1SN5 - chains A and C of the 4 polymer chains in the assembly; structure by X-ray diffraction, 1.90 A resolution.

== Chain A (and C) ==
Protein: transthyretin
From: Sparus aurata
Notes: chain C of this document is another copy of the same molecule, construct and numbering; everything in this record applies to it too
Reference sequence: Q9PTT3 (Q9PTT3_SPAAU); residues -2 to 127 here correspond to UniProt positions 21-150 (UniProt number = residue number + 23)
Amino-acid sequence (130 residues; each row starts with the number of its first residue; numbers below 1 keep their minus sign (Thr-2 is residue -2)):
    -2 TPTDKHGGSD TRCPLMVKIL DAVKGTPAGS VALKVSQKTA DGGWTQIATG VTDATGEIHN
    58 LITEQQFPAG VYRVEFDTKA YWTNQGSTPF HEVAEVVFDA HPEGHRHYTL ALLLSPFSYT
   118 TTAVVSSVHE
Not modelled in the structure: -2 to 9 (chain C: -2 to 10, 126-127)
Differences from the reference sequence: conflict Arg103 (Gly126 in Q9PTT3)
Small-molecule neighbours: 3,5,3'triiodothyronine (T3): Lys15, Leu17, Glu54, Thr106, Ala108, Leu109, Leu110, Val121
From the paper describing this entry:
  - binding site for 3,5,3'triiodothyronine: Lys15, Leu109

== How chain A and chain C interact ==
Pairs across the interface (27):
  Leu17(A) - Val121(C)  hydrophobic
  Gly22(A) - Ala120(C)
  Gly22(A) - Val121(C)
  Gly22(A) - Val122(C)  hydrogen bond (backbone-backbone)
  Thr23(A) - Val121(C)
  Pro24(A) - Val121(C)
  Leu110(A) - Thr117(C)
  Leu110(A) - Thr119(C)
  Thr117(A) - Leu110(C)
  Thr119(A) - Leu110(C)
  Ala120(A) - Gly22(C)
  Val121(A) - Leu17(C)  hydrophobic
  Val121(A) - Gly22(C)
  Val122(A) - Gly22(C)  hydrogen bond (backbone-backbone)
  Ser123(A) - Gly22(C)
  Ser123(A) - Pro24(C)
  Ser124(A) - Pro24(C)
  Ser124(A) - Ala51(C)
  Ser124(A) - Thr52(C)
  Val125(A) - Thr23(C)
  Val125(A) - Ala51(C)
  His126(A) - Thr23(C)
  His126(A) - Pro24(C)
  His126(A) - Gly26(C)
  His126(A) - Ala51(C)  hydrogen bond (backbone-backbone)
  His126(A) - Tyr78(C)  hydrogen bond
  His126(A) - Gln82(C)  hydrogen bond
Other interface residues (no listed pair), chain A (15 interface residues in all): Glu127
Other interface residues (no listed pair), chain C (17 interface residues in all): Lys21, Ala25

== Summary ==
15 residues of chain A and 17 residues of chain C are in contact, with 5 hydrogen bonds. Among the polar pairs
are His126(A)-Tyr78(C), His126(A)-Gln82(C) and Gly22(A)-Val122(C). Bound to chain A: 3,5,3'triiodothyronine.
The paper reports a binding site for 3,5,3'triiodothyronine at Lys15(A) and Leu109(A).
Both chains are transthyretin (Sparus aurata). Entry 1SN5 (Crystal Structure of Sea Bream Transthyretin in
complex with Triiodothyronine at 1.90A Resolution) was determined by X-ray diffraction (same publication as
1SN0 and 1SN2).
